Entry 8YJB (electron microscopy, 4.10 A resolution (low resolution: residue-level contacts below are approximate; hydrogen-bond / salt-bridge calls are withheld)); this record covers chains P and Q of the 12 polymer chains in the assembly.

# Chain P
Name: Serine/threonine-protein phosphatase 2A 65 kDa regulatory subunit A alpha isoform
From: Homo sapiens
UniProtKB: P30153 (2AAA_HUMAN); residues 1-589 here = UniProt positions 1-589
Amino-acid sequence (589 residues; row label = number of the first residue in the row):
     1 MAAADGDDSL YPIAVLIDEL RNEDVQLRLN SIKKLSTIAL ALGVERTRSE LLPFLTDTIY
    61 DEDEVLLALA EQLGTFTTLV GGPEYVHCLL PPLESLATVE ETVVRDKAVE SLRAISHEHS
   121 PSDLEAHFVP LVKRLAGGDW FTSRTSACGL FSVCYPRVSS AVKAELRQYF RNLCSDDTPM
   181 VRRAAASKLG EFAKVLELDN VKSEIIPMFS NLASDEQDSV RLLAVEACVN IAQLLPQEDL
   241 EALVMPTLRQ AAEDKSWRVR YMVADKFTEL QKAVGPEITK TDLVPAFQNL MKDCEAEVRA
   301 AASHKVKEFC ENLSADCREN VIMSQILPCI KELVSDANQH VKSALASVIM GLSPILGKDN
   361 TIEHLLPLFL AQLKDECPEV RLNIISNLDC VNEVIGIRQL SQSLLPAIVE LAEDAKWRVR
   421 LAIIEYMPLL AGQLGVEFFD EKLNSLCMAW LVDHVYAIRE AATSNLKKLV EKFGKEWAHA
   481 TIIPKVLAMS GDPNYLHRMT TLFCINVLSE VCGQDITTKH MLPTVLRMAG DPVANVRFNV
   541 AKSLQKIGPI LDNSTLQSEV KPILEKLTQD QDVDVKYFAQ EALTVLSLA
Not modelled in the structure: 1-8
Curated features (UniProtKB/Swiss-Prot):
  - modified residue: A2 (N-acetylalanine), K280 (N6-acetyllysine)
  - natural variant: V132 (V132L: In HJS2), P179 (P179L: In HJS2), M180 (M180T: In HJS2; M180V: In HJS2), R182 (R182W: In HJS2), R258 (R258H: In HJS2), V470 (V470A: In HJS2; uncertain significance), R498 (R498L: In HJS2)

# Chain Q
Name: Serine/threonine-protein phosphatase 2A catalytic subunit alpha isoform
From: Homo sapiens
Notes: EC 3.1.3.16
UniProtKB: P67775 (PP2AA_HUMAN); numbering as in UniProt (aligned over 1-309)
Amino-acid sequence (309 residues; each row starts with the number of its first residue):
     1 MDEKVFTKEL DQWIEQLNEC KQLSESQVKS LCEKAKEILT KESNVQEVRC PVTVCGDVHG
    61 QFHDLMELFR IGGKSPDTNY LFMGDYVDRG YYSVETVTLL VALKVRYRER ITILRGNHES
   121 RQITQVYGFY DECLRKYGNA NVWKYFTDLF DYLPLTALVD GQIFCLHGGL SPSIDTLDHI
   181 RALDRLQEVP HEGPMCDLLW SDPDDRGGWG ISPRGAGYTF GQDISETFNH ANGLTLVSRA
   241 HQLVMEGYNW CHDRNVVTIF SAPNYCYRCG NQAAIMELDD TLKYSFLQFD PAPRRGEPHV
   301 TRRTPDYFL
Not modelled in the structure: 1, 295-309
Metal / ion sites: Mn2+ site 1: H59, D85; Mn2+ site 2: D85, H167, H241
Curated features (UniProtKB/Swiss-Prot):
  - active site: H118 (Proton donor)
  - binding site (Mn(2+)): D57, H59, D85, N117, H167, H241
  - binding site (Zn(2+)): D57, H59, D85
  - binding site (Fe(3+)): D85, N117, H167, H241
  - modified residue: Y307 (Phosphotyrosine), L309 (Leucine methyl ester)
  - natural variant: G60 (G60V: In HJS3; uncertain significance), D88 (D88G: In HJS3), Q122 (Q122H: In HJS3), Q125 to L309 (deletion: In HJS3), Y127 (Y127C: In HJS3), D131 (D131H: In HJS3), H191 (H191R: In HJS3), R214 to L309 (deletion: In HJS3), D223 (D223H: In HJS3; D223V: In HJS3), Y265 (Y265C: In HJS3), F308 (F308FF: In HJS3)
  - mutagenesis: D85 (D85N: Loss of phosphatase activity), L309 (L309A: Loss of binding to PP2A B-alpha regulatory subunit)

# How chain P and chain Q interact
Residue-residue contacts (38; chain P residue first):
  K416(P) with D290(Q)
  W417(P) with E67(Q); I71(Q)
  R418(P) with P293(Q)
  H454(P) with I71(Q); S285(Q); L287(Q)
  V455(P) with R70(Q); I71(Q)
  Y456(P) with R70(Q); I71(Q); G73(Q); K74(Q)
  A457(P) with R70(Q)
  P493(P) with D280(Q)
  N494(P) with D279(Q)
  Y495(P) with P51(Q); T53(Q); E277(Q); D279(Q)
  R498(P) with D280(Q)
  F503(P) with D77(Q)
  A534(P) with R110(Q)
  N535(P) with P76(Q); D77(Q); N79(Q); R110(Q)
  F538(P) with P76(Q); D77(Q)
  N539(P) with D77(Q)
  D572(P) with E109(Q); R110(Q)
  V573(P) with E109(Q)
  D574(P) with E109(Q); R110(Q)
  Y577(P) with K4(Q); T7(Q)
  F578(P) with R106(Q)
Interface residues without a listed pair, chain P (25 interface residues in all): Q26, L496, M499, V533
Interface residues without a listed pair, chain Q (28 interface residues in all): F69, G72, T78, R108, Y130, L278

# Summary
Chain P and chain Q form an interface of 25 and 28 residues respectively. H59(Q) and D85(Q) form the Mn2+ site
1. Curated annotation (UniProt) lists active-site residue H118(Q), 6 Mn2+-binding residues, 3 Zn2+-binding
residues and 4 Fe3+-binding residues on chain Q.
Here chain P is Serine/threonine-protein phosphatase 2A 65 kDa regulatory subunit A alpha isoform and chain Q
is Serine/threonine-protein phosphatase 2A catalytic subunit alpha isoform, both from Homo sapiens. Entry 8YJB
(Cryo-EM structure of the human DSS1-INTAC complex) was determined by electron microscopy.
